Entry 7MBX (electron microscopy, 1.95 A resolution); this record covers chains A and N of the 6 polymer chains in the assembly.

== Chain A ==
Name: Guanine nucleotide-binding protein G(s) subunit alpha isoforms short
Organism: Homo sapiens
Reference sequence: P63092 (GNAS2_HUMAN); numbering as in UniProt (aligned over 1-394)
Amino-acid sequence (394 residues; row label = number of the first residue in the row):
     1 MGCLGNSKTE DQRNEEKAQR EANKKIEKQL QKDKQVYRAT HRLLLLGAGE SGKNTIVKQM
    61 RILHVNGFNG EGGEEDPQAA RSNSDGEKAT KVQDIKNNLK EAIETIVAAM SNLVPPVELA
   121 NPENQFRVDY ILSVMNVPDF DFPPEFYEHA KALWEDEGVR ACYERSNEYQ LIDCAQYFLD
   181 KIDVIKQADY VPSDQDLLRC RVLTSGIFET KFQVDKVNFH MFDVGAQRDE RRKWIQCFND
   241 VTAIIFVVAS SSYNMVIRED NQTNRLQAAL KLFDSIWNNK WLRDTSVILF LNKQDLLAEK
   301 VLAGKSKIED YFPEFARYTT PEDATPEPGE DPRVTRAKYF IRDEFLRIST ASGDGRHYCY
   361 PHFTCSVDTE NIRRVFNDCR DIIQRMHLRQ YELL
Disordered / not traced: 1-7, 65-203, 254-261
Construct notes: conflict N54 (Ser in P63092), A226 (Gly in P63092), A268 (Glu in P63092), K271 (Asn in P63092), D274 (Lys in P63092), K280 (Arg in P63092), D284 (Thr in P63092), T285 (Ile in P63092); engineered mutation S366 (Ala in P63092)

== Chain N ==
Name: Nanobody35
Organism: Lama glama
Notes: antibody fragment or engineered binder
Amino-acid sequence (138 residues; each row starts with the number of its first residue):
     1 QVQLQESGGG LVQPGGSLRL SCAASGFTFS NYKMNWVRQA PGKGLEWVSD ISQSGASISY
    61 TGSVKGRFTI SRDNAKNTLY LQMNSLKPED TAVYYCARCP APFTRDCFDV TSTTYAYRGQ
   121 GTQVTVSSHH HHHHEPEA
Disordered / not traced: 129-138
Cystine bridges: C22-C96, C99-C107

== Chain A / chain N interface ==
Contacting residue pairs (35; chain A residue first):
  R228(A) - T114(N)  hydrogen bond
  D229(A) - D109(N)
  D229(A) - S112(N)  hydrogen bond (backbone-side chain)
  D229(A) - T113(N)  hydrogen bond (side chain-backbone)
  E230(A) - D109(N)
  E230(A) - S112(N)
  E230(A) - T114(N)
  E230(A) - Y115(N)
  R231(A) - F108(N)
  R231(A) - D109(N)  hydrogen bond (backbone-side chain)
  R232(A) - P100(N)
  R232(A) - F108(N)
  R232(A) - D109(N)  salt bridge
  R232(A) - Y115(N)
  R232(A) - Y117(N)
  T263(A) - E46(N)
  Q267(A) - W47(N)
  Q267(A) - T61(N)
  K271(A) - W47(N)
  K271(A) - D50(N)  salt bridge
  K271(A) - S59(N)
  S275(A) - D106(N)
  S275(A) - C107(N)  hydrogen bond (side chain-backbone)
  S275(A) - F108(N)
  I276(A) - F108(N)
  N278(A) - R105(N)  hydrogen bond
  N278(A) - D106(N)
  N279(A) - D106(N)  hydrogen bond
  N279(A) - F108(N)
  R283(A) - R105(N)
  Y311(A) - G62(N)
  P313(A) - G62(N)
  E314(A) - K65(N)  salt bridge
  S352(A) - R105(N)  hydrogen bond
  G353(A) - R105(N)
Interface residues without a listed pair, chain A (23 interface residues in all): I235, N264, L272, W277, D310
Interface residues without a listed pair, chain N (19 interface residues in all): S63

== In short ==
23 residues of chain A face 19 of chain N across their interface, with 8 hydrogen bonds and 3 salt bridges.
Polar contacts include R232(A)-D109(N), K271(A)-D50(N) and E314(A)-K65(N).
Here chain A is Guanine nucleotide-binding protein G(s) subunit alpha isoforms short (Homo sapiens) and chain
N is Nanobody35 (Lama glama). Entry 7MBX (Human Cholecystokinin 1 receptor (CCK1R) Gs complex) was determined
by electron microscopy together with 7MBY from the same study.
